PDB entry 3VUN | X-ray diffraction, 3.00 A resolution | chains A and D of the 6 polymer chains in the assembly

[Chain A]
Name: Hemagglutinin HA1 chain
Organism: Influenza A virus
Notes: engineered mutation(s): G144S, I182V
UniProtKB: P03437 (HEMA_I68A0); residues 1-329 here correspond to UniProt positions 17-345 (UniProt number = residue number + 16)
Sequence (329 residues; numbered 1 to 329; the number before each row is that of its first residue):
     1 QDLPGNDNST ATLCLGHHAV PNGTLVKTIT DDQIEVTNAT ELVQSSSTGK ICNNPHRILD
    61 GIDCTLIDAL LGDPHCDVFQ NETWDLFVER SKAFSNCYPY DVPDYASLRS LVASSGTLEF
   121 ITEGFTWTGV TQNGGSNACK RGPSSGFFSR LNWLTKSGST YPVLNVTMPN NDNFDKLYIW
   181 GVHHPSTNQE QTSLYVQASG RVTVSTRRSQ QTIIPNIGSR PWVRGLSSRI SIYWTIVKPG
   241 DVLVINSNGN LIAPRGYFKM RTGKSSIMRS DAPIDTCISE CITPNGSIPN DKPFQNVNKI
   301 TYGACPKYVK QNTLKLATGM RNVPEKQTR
Disordered / not traced: 1-6, 326-329
Cystine bridges: Cys-52/Cys-277, Cys-64/Cys-76, Cys-97/Cys-139, Cys-281/Cys-305
Covalently attached groups: N-acetylglucosamine (NAG) linked to Asn-38, Asn-165, Asn-285; glycan linked to Asn-81
Curated features (UniProtKB/Swiss-Prot):
  - site: Arg-329 (Cleavage)
  - glycosylation (N-linked (GlcNAc...) asparagine): Asn-8, Asn-22, Asn-38, Asn-81, Asn-165, Asn-285

[Chain D]
Name: Hemagglutinin HA2 chain
Organism: Influenza A virus
Notes: engineered mutation(s): E132D
UniProtKB: P03437 (HEMA_I68A0); residues 1-175 here correspond to UniProt positions 346-520 (UniProt number = residue number + 345)
Sequence (175 residues; numbered 1 to 175; the number before each row is that of its first residue):
     1 GLFGAIAGFI ENGWEGMIDG WYGFRHQNSE GTGQAADLKS TQAAIDQING KLNRVIEKTN
    61 EKFHQIEKEF SEVEGRIQDL EKYVEDTKID LWSYNAELLV ALENQHTIDL TDSEMNKLFE
   121 KTRRQLRENA EDMGNGCFKI YHKCDNACIE SIRNGTYDHD VYRDEALNNR FQIKG
Disordered / not traced: 174-175
Cystine bridges: Cys-144/Cys-148
Covalently attached groups: N-acetylglucosamine (NAG) linked to Asn-154
Curated features (UniProtKB/Swiss-Prot):
  - glycosylation: Asn-154 (N-linked (GlcNAc...) asparagine)

[How chain A and chain D interact]
Pairs across the interface - 11 pairs, chain A then chain D:
  Lys-27(A) with Arg-54(D)
  Thr-28(A) with Arg-54(D), hydrogen bond (backbone-side chain)
  Ile-29(A) with Lys-51(D); Arg-54(D); Glu-103(D)
  Thr-30(A) with Gln-47(D); Gly-50(D); Lys-51(D); His-106(D)
  Asp-32(A) with Glu-57(D)
  Lys-310(A) with Lys-62(D)
Other interface residues (no listed pair), chain A (7 interface residues in all): Asp-31
Other interface residues (no listed pair), chain D (9 interface residues in all): Asn-60

[In short]
7 residues of chain A and 9 residues of chain D are in contact; the contacts include 1 hydrogen bond. The
hydrogen-bonded pair is Thr-28(A)/Arg-54(D).
Chain A is Hemagglutinin HA1 chain and chain D is Hemagglutinin HA2 chain, both from Influenza A virus; the
structure, Crystal structure of a influenza A virus (A/Aichi/2/1968 H3N2) hemagglutinin in C2 space group, was
determined by X-ray diffraction.
